6VI0 - chains L and H of the 12 polymer chains in the assembly; structure by electron microscopy, 3.43 A resolution.

== Chain L ==
Name: VRC01.23 Light chain
From: Homo sapiens
Chain sequence (207 residues; numbered 4 to 217; 7 numbers in that range are skipped by the numbering (no residue carries them; nothing is unmodelled there); the number before each row is that of its first residue):
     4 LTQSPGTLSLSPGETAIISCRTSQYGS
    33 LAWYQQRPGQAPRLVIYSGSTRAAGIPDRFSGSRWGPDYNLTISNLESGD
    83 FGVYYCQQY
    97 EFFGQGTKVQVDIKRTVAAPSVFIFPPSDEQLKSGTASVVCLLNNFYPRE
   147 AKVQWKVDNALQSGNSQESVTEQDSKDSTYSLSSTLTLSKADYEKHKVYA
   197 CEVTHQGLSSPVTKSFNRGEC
Disordered / not traced: 107-217
Cystine bridges: Cys-23/Cys-88
Covalent attachments: N-acetylglucosamine (NAG) linked to Asn-72
Reported in the primary citation:
  - binding site for N-acetylglucosamine: Arg-66

== Chain H ==
Name: VRC01.23 Heavy chain
From: Homo sapiens
Chain sequence (229 residues; each row starts with the number of its first residue; a row labelled like 76A-76G holds insertion residues (76A, then the next letters in order)):
     1 QVQLVQSGGQMKKPGESMRISCRASGYEFIDCTLNWIRLAPGKRPEWMGW
    51 LK
   52A P
    53 RWGAVNYARPLQGRVTMTRQLSQD
76A-76G PDDPDWG
    77 TAFLEL
82A-82C RSL
    83 TVDDTAVYFCTRGKNCDY
100A-100D NWDF
   101 EHWGRGTPVIVSSPSTKGPSVFPLAPSSKSTSGGTAALGCLVKDYFPEPV
   151 TVSWNSGALTSGVHTFPAVLQSSGLYSLSSVVTVPSSSLGTQTYICNVNH
   201 KPSNTKVDKKVEPK
Disordered / not traced: 115-214
Cystine bridges: Cys-22/Cys-92, Cys-32/Cys-98

== Interface between chain L and chain H ==
Pairs across the interface - 24 pairs, chain L then chain H:
  Leu-4(L) / Arg-44(H)
  Ser-30(L) / Tyr-100(H)  hydrogen bond
  Tyr-36(L) / Asp-100C(H)
  Tyr-36(L) / Phe-100D(H)  hydrogen bond (side chain-backbone)
  Gln-38(L) / Leu-39(H)
  Ala-43(L) / Phe-91(H)  hydrophobic
  Ala-43(L) / Gly-104(H)
  Pro-44(L) / Leu-39(H)  hydrophobic
  Pro-44(L) / Trp-103(H)
  Tyr-49(L) / Lys-96(H)
  Tyr-87(L) / Pro-45(H)
  Gln-89(L) / Trp-100B(H)  hydrogen bond (side chain-backbone)
  Gln-89(L) / Phe-100D(H)
  Tyr-91(L) / Tyr-100(H)
  Tyr-91(L) / Trp-100B(H)
  Glu-97(L) / Trp-47(H)
  Glu-97(L) / Trp-100B(H)
  Phe-99(L) / Ile-37(H)  hydrophobic
  Phe-99(L) / Arg-44(H)  hydrogen bond (backbone-side chain)
  Phe-99(L) / Pro-45(H)  hydrophobic
  Phe-99(L) / Phe-100D(H)  hydrophobic
  Gly-100(L) / Arg-44(H)
  Gly-100(L) / Pro-45(H)
  Gln-101(L) / Arg-44(H)
Also at the interface, not in a pair above, chain L (18 interface residues in all): Ala-34, Gln-42, Leu-46, Gln-90
Also at the interface, not in a pair above, chain H (14 interface residues in all): Glu-101

== Overview ==
18 residues of chain L and 14 residues of chain H are in contact; the contacts include 4 hydrogen bonds. Polar
pairs include Ser-30(L)/Tyr-100(H), Tyr-36(L)/Phe-100D(H) and Gln-89(L)/Trp-100B(H). Covalently linked
N-acetylglucosamine: at Asn-72(L). From the paper: a binding site for N-acetylglucosamine at Arg-66(L).
Here chain L is VRC01.23 Light chain and chain H is VRC01.23 Heavy chain, both from Homo sapiens. Entry 6VI0
(Cryo-EM structure of VRC01.23 in complex with HIV-1 Env BG505 DS.SOSIP) was determined by electron
microscopy.
